Entry 9G97 (X-ray diffraction, 2.31 A resolution); this record covers chains A and B.

Chain A:
Name: Lipid III flippase
From: Escherichia coli
UniProtKB: P0AAA7 (WZXE_ECOLI); numbering as in UniProt (aligned over 2-416)
Sequence (425 residues; row label = number of the first residue in the row; numbering starts at 0):
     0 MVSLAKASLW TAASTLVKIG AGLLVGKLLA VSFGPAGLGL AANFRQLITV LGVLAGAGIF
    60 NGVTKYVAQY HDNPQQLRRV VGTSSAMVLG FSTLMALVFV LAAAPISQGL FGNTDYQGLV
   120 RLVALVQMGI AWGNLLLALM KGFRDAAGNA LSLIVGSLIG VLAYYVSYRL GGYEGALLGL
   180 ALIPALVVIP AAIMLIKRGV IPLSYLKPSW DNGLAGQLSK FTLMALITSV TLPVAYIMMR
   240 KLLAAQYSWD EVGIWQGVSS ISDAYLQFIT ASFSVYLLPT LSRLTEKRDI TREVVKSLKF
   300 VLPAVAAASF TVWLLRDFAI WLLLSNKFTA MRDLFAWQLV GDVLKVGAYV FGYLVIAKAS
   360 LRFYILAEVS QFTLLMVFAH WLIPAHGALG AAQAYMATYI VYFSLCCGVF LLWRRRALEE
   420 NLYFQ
Disordered / not traced: 0, 419-424
Differences from the reference sequence: initiating methionine (0); cloning artifact (1); expression tag (417-424)
Small-molecule neighbours:
  - lauryl oleyl phosphatidyl ethanolamine (LOP; (1R)-2-{[(R)-(2-aminoethoxy)(hydroxy)phosphoryl]oxy}-1-[(dodecanoyloxy)methyl]ethyl (9Z)-octadec-9-enoate): Leu301, Ala305, Ser308, Phe309, Trp312, Arg315, Arg331, Asp332, Ala335, Trp336, Leu338, Val339, Val342, Leu343, Met395, Ile399, Phe402, Ser403
  - MPG ([(Z)-octadec-9-enyl] (2R)-2,3-bis(oxidanyl)propanoate), molecule 1: Thr14, Lys17, Gly51, Val52, Gly57, Phe59, Asn60, Asn133, Lys140, Leu152, Phe220, Met223, Ala224, Gln266, Phe267, Ala270, Ser273, Tyr352, Ile355, Tyr363
  - MPG, molecule 2: Leu15, Ile18, Gly19, Leu22, Leu23, Lys26, Val30, Leu321
  - MPG, molecule 3: Ile18, Leu22, Ile260, Ser261, Ala263, Tyr264, Phe267, Val311, Ala318, Leu322, Leu323, Ser324, Phe334, Leu338, Asp341
  - MPG, molecule 4: Gly21, Val24, Gly25, Arg44, Gln45, Ile47, Thr48, Leu179, Ile182, Pro183, Ser259
  - MPG, molecule 5: Gln45, Thr48, Val49, Val52, Leu53, Ala56, Gly57, Phe90, Thr221, Ala224, Leu225, Ser228
  - MPG, molecule 6: Leu231, Asp262, Gln266, Lys344, Tyr348, Gly351, Tyr352, Ile355, Tyr363, Glu367, Gln370, Tyr401
  - MPG, molecule 7: Thr284, Lys286, Phe350, Leu353, Val354, Lys357, Ser359, Phe362, Leu365, Ala366, Ser369, Tyr401, Leu404, Cys405, Val408, Phe409, Trp412
From the paper describing this entry:
  - binding site for sulfate ion: Arg315, Arg331, Arg415
  - binding site for MPG: Lys17 (proposed by the authors, not directly observed)

Chain B:
Name: NB10 Nanobody
From: Lama glama
Notes: antibody fragment or engineered binder
Sequence (140 residues; each row starts with the number of its first residue; numbers below 1 keep their minus sign (Met-1 is residue -1)):
    -1 MAQVQLVESG GGLVQAGGSL GLSCAASGRT FSNYVMAWFR QAPGKEREFV ARISESRGTT
    59 DYADSVKGRF TISRDNAKNT IYLQMNSLNP GDTAVYSCAA TLPAWTGIIG GRRPGNYPYW
   119 GQGTQVTVSS HHHHHHEPEA
Disordered / not traced: -1 to 2, 128-138
Cystine bridges: Cys22-Cys96

How chain A and chain B interact:
Contacting residue pairs - 31 pairs, chain A then chain B:
  Ser31(A) - Ala102(B)
  Phe32(A) - Ala102(B)
  Phe32(A) - Trp103(B)
  Ala35(A) - Trp103(B)
  Ala35(A) - Tyr117(B)
  Gly36(A) - Trp103(B)
  Asp114(A) - Arg45(B)  salt bridge
  Asp114(A) - Pro112(B)
  Asp114(A) - Gly113(B)
  Asp114(A) - Trp118(B)
  Tyr115(A) - Gly113(B)  hydrogen bond (side chain-backbone)
  Gln116(A) - Glu44(B)  hydrogen bond
  Gly117(A) - Arg111(B)
  Arg168(A) - Gly105(B)
  Arg168(A) - Ile106(B)  hydrogen bond (backbone-backbone)
  Leu169(A) - Gly105(B)
  Leu169(A) - Ile106(B)  hydrogen bond (backbone-backbone)
  Leu169(A) - Ile107(B)  hydrogen bond (backbone-backbone)
  Leu169(A) - Gly108(B)
  Gly170(A) - Thr104(B)
  Gly170(A) - Asn114(B)  hydrogen bond (backbone-side chain)
  Gly171(A) - Ala102(B)
  Gly171(A) - Trp103(B)
  Gly171(A) - Thr104(B)
  Gly171(A) - Gly105(B)
  Tyr172(A) - Trp103(B)  hydrogen bond (backbone-backbone)
  Tyr172(A) - Gly113(B)
  Tyr172(A) - Asn114(B)  hydrogen bond (backbone-side chain)
  Glu173(A) - Arg111(B)
  Glu173(A) - Gly113(B)  hydrogen bond (side chain-backbone)
  Glu173(A) - Asn114(B)  hydrogen bond (backbone-side chain)
Also at the interface, not in a pair above, chain A (16 interface residues in all): Leu39, Tyr167
Also at the interface, not in a pair above, chain B (16 interface residues in all): Pro116

Overview:
The chain A/chain B interface involves 16 residues from each chain; the contacts include 10 hydrogen bonds and
1 salt bridge. Among the polar pairs are Asp114(A)-Arg45(B), Tyr115(A)-Gly113(B) and Gln116(A)-Glu44(B). The
paper reports a binding site for sulfate ion at Arg315(A), Arg331(A) and Arg415(A); a binding site for MPG at
Lys17(A).
Here chain A is Lipid III flippase (Escherichia coli) and chain B is NB10 Nanobody (Lama glama). Entry 9G97
(Lipid III flippase WzxE with NB10 nanobody in outward-facing conformation at 0.9688 A) was determined by
X-ray diffraction together with 9G95, 9G9M, 9G9N, 9G9O and 9G9P from the same study.
